PDB entry 3QHE | X-ray diffraction, 2.40 A resolution | chains A and B

Chain A:
Protein: Adenomatous polyposis coli protein
From: Homo sapiens
Notes: fragment: Armadillo repeat domain, residues 396-732
UniProt: P25054 (APC_HUMAN); residue numbers follow UniProt; this construct covers 396-732
Amino-acid sequence (337 residues; numbered 396 to 732; the number before each row is that of its first residue):
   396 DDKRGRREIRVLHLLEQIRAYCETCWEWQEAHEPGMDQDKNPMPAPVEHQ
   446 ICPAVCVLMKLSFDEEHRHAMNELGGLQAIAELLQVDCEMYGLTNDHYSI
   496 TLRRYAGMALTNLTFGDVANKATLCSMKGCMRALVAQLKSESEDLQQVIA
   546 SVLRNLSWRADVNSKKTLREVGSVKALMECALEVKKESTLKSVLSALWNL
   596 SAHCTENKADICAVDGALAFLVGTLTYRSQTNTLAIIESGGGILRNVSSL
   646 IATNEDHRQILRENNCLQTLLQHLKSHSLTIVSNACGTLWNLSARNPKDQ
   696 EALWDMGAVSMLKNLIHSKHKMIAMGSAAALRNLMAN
Unresolved in the structure: 396-400, 428-435, 732

Chain B:
Protein: KH domain-containing, RNA-binding, signal transduction-associated protein 1
From: Homo sapiens
Notes: fragment: Tyrosine-rich domain, residues 365-419
UniProt: Q07666 (KHDR1_HUMAN); residue numbers follow UniProt; this construct covers 365-419
Amino-acid sequence (55 residues; each row starts with the number of its first residue):
   365 TYEEYGYDDTYAEQSYEGYEGYYSQSQGDSEYYDYGHGEVQDSYEAYGQD
   415 DWNGT
Unresolved in the structure: 365-378, 389-419
UniProt features mapped onto this chain:
  - modified residue: Tyr387 (Phosphotyrosine), Ser390 (Phosphoserine)

Chain A / chain B interface:
Pairs across the interface (40; chain A residue first):
  Arg463(A) - Tyr386(B)  hydrogen bond
  Met503(A) - Ser388(B)
  Thr506(A) - Gly385(B)
  Thr506(A) - Tyr386(B)
  Thr506(A) - Tyr387(B)
  Asn507(A) - Tyr386(B)  hydrogen bond (side chain-backbone)
  Phe510(A) - Glu384(B)
  Phe510(A) - Gly385(B)
  Phe510(A) - Tyr386(B)
  Gly511(A) - Glu384(B)  hydrogen bond (backbone-side chain)
  Lys516(A) - Glu384(B)  salt bridge
  Gln542(A) - Tyr387(B)
  Gln542(A) - Ser388(B)
  Val543(A) - Ser388(B)
  Ser546(A) - Ser388(B)
  Arg549(A) - Tyr383(B)
  Arg549(A) - Glu384(B)
  Arg549(A) - Gly385(B)  hydrogen bond (side chain-backbone)
  Asn550(A) - Glu384(B)
  Asn550(A) - Gly385(B)  hydrogen bond (side chain-backbone)
  Ser552(A) - Glu381(B)
  Trp553(A) - Glu381(B)
  Trp553(A) - Gly382(B)
  Trp553(A) - Tyr383(B)
  Trp553(A) - Glu384(B)  hydrogen bond
  Arg554(A) - Glu381(B)  hydrogen bond (backbone-side chain)
  Ser590(A) - Tyr383(B)  hydrogen bond
  Trp593(A) - Tyr380(B)
  Trp593(A) - Glu381(B)
  Trp593(A) - Gly382(B)
  Asn594(A) - Glu381(B)
  Asn594(A) - Gly382(B)  hydrogen bond (side chain-backbone)
  Asn594(A) - Tyr383(B)  hydrogen bond (side chain-backbone)
  Ala597(A) - Tyr380(B)
  Ala597(A) - Glu381(B)
  His598(A) - Glu381(B)  salt bridge
  Arg640(A) - Ser379(B)
  Asn641(A) - Ser379(B)
  Asn641(A) - Tyr380(B)  hydrogen bond (side chain-backbone)
  Met717(A) - Ser379(B)
Other interface residues (no listed pair), chain A (27 interface residues in all): Phe458, Thr509, Lys586, Ser634

In short:
The interface between chain A and chain B involves 27 residues on one side and 10 on the other; the contacts
include 11 hydrogen bonds and 2 salt bridges. Polar pairs include Lys516(A)-Glu384(B), His598(A)-Glu381(B) and
Arg463(A)-Tyr386(B).
Here chain A is Adenomatous polyposis coli protein and chain B is KH domain-containing, RNA-binding, signal
transduction-associated protein 1, both from Homo sapiens. Entry 3QHE (Crystal structure of the complex
between the armadillo repeat domain of adenomatous polyposis coli and the ...) was determined by X-ray
diffraction together with 3AU3 from the same study.
